Entry 5XM1 (X-ray diffraction, 3.45 A resolution); this record covers chains D and J of the 10 polymer chains in the assembly.

== Chain D ==
Name: Histone H2B type 3-A
Organism: Mus musculus
UniProt: Q9D2U9 (H2B3A_MOUSE); residues 0-125 here correspond to UniProt positions 1-126 (UniProt number = residue number + 1)
Chain sequence (129 residues; row label = number of the first residue in the row; numbers below 1 keep their minus sign (Gly-3 is residue -3)):
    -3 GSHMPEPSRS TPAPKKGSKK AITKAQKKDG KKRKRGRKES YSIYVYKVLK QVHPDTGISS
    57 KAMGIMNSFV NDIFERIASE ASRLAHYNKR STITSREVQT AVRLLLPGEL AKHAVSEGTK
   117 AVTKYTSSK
Disordered / not traced: -3 to 30, 125
Sequence notes: expression tag (-3 to -1)
Swiss-Prot annotation at these positions:
  - modified residue: Pro1 (N-acetylproline), Glu2 (ADP-ribosyl glutamic acid), Ser6 (ADP-ribosylserine), Lys11 (N6-(beta-hydroxybutyryl)lysine), Lys12 (N6-(2-hydroxyisobutyryl)lysine), Ser14 (Phosphoserine), Lys15 (N6-acetyllysine), Lys16 (N6-acetyllysine), Lys20 (N6-(2-hydroxyisobutyryl)lysine), Lys23 (N6-(2-hydroxyisobutyryl)lysine), Lys24 (N6-(2-hydroxyisobutyryl)lysine), Lys34 (N6-(2-hydroxyisobutyryl)lysine), Glu35 (PolyADP-ribosyl glutamic acid), Ser36 (Phosphoserine), Lys43 (N6-(2-hydroxyisobutyryl)lysine), Lys46 (N6-(2-hydroxyisobutyryl)lysine), Lys57 (N6,N6-dimethyllysine), Arg79 (Dimethylated arginine), Lys85 (N6,N6,N6-trimethyllysine), Arg86 (Omega-N-methylarginine) and 5 more in UniProt
  - glycosylation: Ser112 (O-linked (GlcNAc) serine)
  - cross-link (Glycyl lysine isopeptide (Lys-Gly)): Lys20 (interchain with G-Cter in SUMO2), Lys34 (interchain with G-Cter in ubiquitin), Lys120 (interchain with G-Cter in ubiquitin)

== Chain J ==
Molecule: 146-nt DNA strand
Organism: Homo sapiens
Sequence (146 nucleotides; numbered 147 to 292; the number before each row is that of its first residue):
   147 ATCAATATCC ACCTGCAGAT TCTACCAAAA GTGTATTTGG AAACTGCTCC ATCAAAAGGC
   207 ATGTTCAGCT GAATTCAGCT GAACATGCCT TTTGATGGAG CAGTTTCCAA ATACACTTTT
   267 GGTAGAATCT GCAGGTGGAT ATTGAT

== Interface between chain D and chain J ==
Contacting residue pairs (9; chain D residue first):
  Arg31(D) with DC193(J), salt bridge to the phosphate
  Arg33(D) with DT269(J), sugar contact; DA270(J), phosphate contact
  Lys34(D) with DA270(J), hydrogen bond to the phosphate
  Glu35(D) with DT269(J), phosphate contact
  Ser36(D) with DT269(J), phosphate contact
  Ile39(D) with DT269(J), phosphate contact
  Tyr40(D) with DG268(J), hydrogen bond to the phosphate
  Lys43(D) with DG268(J), salt bridge to the phosphate
Other interface residues (no listed pair), chain D (9 interface residues in all): Gly32
Other interface residues (no listed pair), chain J (5 interface residues in all): DG271

== Overview ==
9 residues of chain D face 5 of chain J across their interface, with 2 hydrogen bonds and 2 salt bridges.
Among the polar pairs are Lys34(D)-DA270(J), Tyr40(D)-DG268(J) and Arg31(D)-DC193(J).
Here chain D is Histone H2B type 3-A (Mus musculus) and chain J is a 146-nt DNA strand (Homo sapiens). Entry
5XM1 (The mouse nucleosome structure containing H2A, H2B type3-A, H3mm7, and H4) was determined by X-ray
diffraction (same publication as 5XM0).
